1XQL - chains A and B; structure by X-ray diffraction, 1.80 A resolution.

[Chain A (and B)]
Molecule: Alanine racemase
From: Geobacillus stearothermophilus
Notes: EC 5.1.1.1; chain B of this document is another copy of the same molecule, construct and numbering; everything in this record applies to it too
UniProtKB: P10724 (ALR_BACST); residues 1-382 here = UniProt positions 1-382
Amino-acid sequence (388 residues; each row starts with the number of its first residue):
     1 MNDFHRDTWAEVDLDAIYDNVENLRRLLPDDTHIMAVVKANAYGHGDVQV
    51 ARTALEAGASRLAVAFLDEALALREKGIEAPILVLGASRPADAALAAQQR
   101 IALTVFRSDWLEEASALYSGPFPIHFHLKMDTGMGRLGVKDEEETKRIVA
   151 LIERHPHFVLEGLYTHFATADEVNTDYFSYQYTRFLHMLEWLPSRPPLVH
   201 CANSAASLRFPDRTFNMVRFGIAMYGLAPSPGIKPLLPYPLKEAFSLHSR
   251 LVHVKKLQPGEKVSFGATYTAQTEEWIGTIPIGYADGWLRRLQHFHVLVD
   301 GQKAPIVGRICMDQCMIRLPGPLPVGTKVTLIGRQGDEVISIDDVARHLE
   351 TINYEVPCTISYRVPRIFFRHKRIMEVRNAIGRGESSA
Disordered / not traced: 1, 384-388 (chain B: 1, 382-388)
Differences from the reference sequence: modified residue (129); engineered mutation Phe-265 (Tyr in P10724)
Modified residues: Lys-129 (lysine nz-carboxylic acid; KCX)
Glycans and other covalent adducts: pyridoxal phosphate (PLP) linked to Lys-39
Residues lining bound ligands:
  - (R)-4-amino-isoxazolidin-3-one / pyridoxal phosphate / pmp-hydroxyisoxazole / 4'-deoxy-4'-aminopyridoxal-5'-phosphate, molecule 1: Val-37, Tyr-43, Leu-85, Lys-129, Arg-136, Tyr-164, His-166, Asn-203, Ser-204, Arg-219, Phe-220, Gly-221, Ile-222, Tyr-354
  - (R)-4-amino-isoxazolidin-3-one / pyridoxal phosphate / pmp-hydroxyisoxazole / 4'-deoxy-4'-aminopyridoxal-5'-phosphate, molecule 2: Phe-265, Tyr-284, Cys-311, Met-312, Asp-313
Swiss-Prot annotation at these positions:
  - active site: Lys-39 (Proton acceptor)
  - binding site (substrate): Arg-136, Met-312
  - modified residue: Lys-39 (N6-(pyridoxal phosphate)lysine), Lys-129 (N6-carboxylysine)
  - mutagenesis: Lys-39 (K39A: Loss of activity), His-166 (H166A: 6.5-fold decrease in activity), Arg-219 (R219A: 100-fold decrease in activity; R219E: 1000-fold decrease in activity; R219K: 4-fold decrease in activity), Tyr-354 (Y354A: 54-fold increase in serine racemase activity; Y354N: 81-fold increase in serine racemase activity; Y354Q: 51-fold increase in serine racemase activity)

[Interface between chain A and chain B]
Residue-residue contacts - 136 pairs, chain A then chain B:
  Phe-4(A) / Asp-68(B)
  Phe-4(A) / Arg-89(B)  hydrogen bond (backbone-side chain)
  His-5(A) / Leu-67(B)
  His-5(A) / Asp-68(B)  salt bridge
  His-5(A) / Arg-89(B)
  His-5(A) / Asp-92(B)  salt bridge
  His-5(A) / Leu-95(B)
  Arg-6(A) / Phe-66(B)
  Arg-6(A) / Asp-68(B)
  Arg-6(A) / Arg-89(B)
  Asp-7(A) / Arg-89(B)  salt bridge
  Lys-39(A) / Met-312(B)  hydrogen bond
  Lys-39(A) / Asp-313(B)  salt bridge
  Ala-40(A) / Ala-285(B)  hydrophobic
  Ala-40(A) / Met-312(B)  hydrophobic
  Ala-40(A) / Tyr-362(B)
  Ala-40(A) / Arg-363(B)
  Asn-41(A) / Tyr-362(B)  hydrogen bond (backbone-side chain)
  Tyr-43(A) / Met-312(B)  hydrophobic
  Ala-65(A) / Asp-313(B)
  Phe-66(A) / Arg-6(B)
  Phe-66(A) / Arg-363(B)
  Leu-67(A) / His-5(B)
  Asp-68(A) / Phe-4(B)
  Asp-68(A) / His-5(B)  salt bridge
  Asp-68(A) / Arg-6(B)
  Asp-68(A) / Asn-379(B)
  Glu-69(A) / Arg-363(B)  salt bridge
  Leu-71(A) / His-5(B)
  Ala-87(A) / Val-252(B)  hydrophobic
  Arg-89(A) / Phe-4(B)  hydrogen bond (side chain-backbone)
  Arg-89(A) / His-5(B)
  Arg-89(A) / Arg-6(B)
  Arg-89(A) / Asp-7(B)  salt bridge
  Asp-92(A) / His-5(B)  salt bridge
  Leu-95(A) / His-5(B)
  Phe-106(A) / Val-252(B)
  Phe-106(A) / His-253(B)
  Arg-107(A) / His-253(B)  hydrogen bond
  Arg-107(A) / Val-254(B)
  Arg-107(A) / Val-325(B)
  Asp-131(A) / Lys-255(B)
  Gly-133(A) / Lys-262(B)
  Met-134(A) / Val-263(B)
  Met-134(A) / Ser-264(B)  hydrogen bond (backbone-backbone)
  Met-134(A) / Phe-265(B)  hydrophobic
  Gly-135(A) / Lys-255(B)  hydrogen bond (backbone-side chain)
  Gly-135(A) / Met-316(B)
  Arg-136(A) / His-253(B)
  Arg-136(A) / Lys-255(B)  hydrogen bond (backbone-side chain)
  Arg-136(A) / Thr-279(B)  hydrogen bond (backbone-side chain)
  Arg-136(A) / Cys-311(B)
  Arg-136(A) / Gln-314(B)
  Arg-136(A) / Met-316(B)
  Leu-137(A) / His-253(B)
  Leu-137(A) / Thr-279(B)
  Leu-137(A) / Gln-314(B)
  Gly-138(A) / His-253(B)  hydrogen bond (backbone-side chain)
  Lys-140(A) / Lys-255(B)
  Lys-140(A) / Leu-257(B)
  Lys-140(A) / Glu-261(B)  salt bridge
  His-166(A) / Phe-265(B)
  Phe-167(A) / Phe-265(B)
  Ala-168(A) / Ser-264(B)
  Ala-168(A) / Phe-265(B)
  Ala-168(A) / Gly-266(B)  hydrogen bond (backbone-backbone)
  Thr-169(A) / Gly-266(B)
  Tyr-177(A) / Lys-262(B)
  Val-252(A) / Ala-87(B)  hydrophobic
  Val-252(A) / Phe-106(B)
  His-253(A) / Phe-106(B)
  His-253(A) / Arg-107(B)
  His-253(A) / Arg-136(B)
  His-253(A) / Leu-137(B)
  His-253(A) / Gly-138(B)
  Val-254(A) / Arg-107(B)
  Lys-255(A) / Asp-131(B)
  Lys-255(A) / Gly-135(B)  hydrogen bond (side chain-backbone)
  Lys-255(A) / Arg-136(B)  hydrogen bond (side chain-backbone)
  Lys-255(A) / Lys-140(B)
  Leu-257(A) / Lys-140(B)
  Glu-261(A) / Lys-140(B)  salt bridge
  Lys-262(A) / Gly-133(B)
  Lys-262(A) / Tyr-177(B)
  Val-263(A) / Met-134(B)
  Ser-264(A) / Met-134(B)  hydrogen bond (backbone-backbone)
  Ser-264(A) / Ala-168(B)
  Phe-265(A) / Met-134(B)  hydrophobic
  Phe-265(A) / His-166(B)
  Phe-265(A) / Phe-167(B)
  Phe-265(A) / Ala-168(B)
  Gly-266(A) / Ala-168(B)  hydrogen bond (backbone-backbone)
  Gly-266(A) / Thr-169(B)
  Gly-266(A) / Glu-172(B)
  Thr-279(A) / Arg-136(B)  hydrogen bond (side chain-backbone)
  Thr-279(A) / Leu-137(B)
  Tyr-284(A) / Tyr-354(B)
  Tyr-284(A) / Glu-355(B)
  Ala-285(A) / Ala-40(B)  hydrophobic
  Leu-289(A) / Glu-355(B)
  Arg-290(A) / Thr-351(B)  hydrogen bond
  Arg-290(A) / Ile-352(B)
  Arg-290(A) / Glu-355(B)  hydrogen bond (backbone-side chain)
  Arg-291(A) / Arg-291(B)
  Arg-291(A) / Leu-349(B)  hydrogen bond (side chain-backbone)
  Arg-291(A) / Glu-350(B)
  Cys-311(A) / Arg-136(B)
  Met-312(A) / Lys-39(B)  hydrogen bond
  Met-312(A) / Ala-40(B)  hydrophobic
  Met-312(A) / Tyr-43(B)
  Met-312(A) / Cys-358(B)  hydrophobic
  Asp-313(A) / Lys-39(B)  salt bridge
  Asp-313(A) / Ala-65(B)
  Gln-314(A) / Arg-136(B)
  Gln-314(A) / Leu-137(B)
  Met-316(A) / Gly-135(B)
  Met-316(A) / Arg-136(B)
  Val-325(A) / Arg-107(B)
  Leu-349(A) / Arg-291(B)  hydrogen bond (backbone-side chain)
  Glu-350(A) / Arg-291(B)
  Thr-351(A) / Arg-290(B)  hydrogen bond
  Ile-352(A) / Arg-290(B)
  Tyr-354(A) / Tyr-284(B)
  Glu-355(A) / Tyr-284(B)
  Glu-355(A) / Leu-289(B)
  Glu-355(A) / Arg-290(B)  hydrogen bond (side chain-backbone)
  Cys-358(A) / Met-312(B)  hydrophobic
  Tyr-362(A) / Ala-40(B)
  Tyr-362(A) / Asn-41(B)
  Arg-363(A) / Ala-40(B)
  Arg-363(A) / Ala-65(B)
  Arg-363(A) / Phe-66(B)
  Arg-363(A) / Glu-69(B)  salt bridge
  Asn-379(A) / Asp-68(B)  hydrogen bond
  Ile-381(A) / Asp-68(B)
  Arg-383(A) / Glu-75(B)
Other interface residues (no listed pair), chain A (74 interface residues in all): Asp-3, Glu-172, Lys-256, Ala-267, Thr-359, Gly-382
Other interface residues (no listed pair), chain B (73 interface residues in all): Asp-3, Leu-71, Ala-72, Ala-267, Thr-359, Ile-381

[Summary]
Chain A and chain B form an interface of 74 and 73 residues respectively; the contacts include 24 hydrogen
bonds and 12 salt bridges. Among the polar pairs are His-5(A)/Asp-68(B), His-5(A)/Asp-92(B) and
Asp-7(A)/Arg-89(B). Ligands of chain A: (R)-4-amino-isoxazolidin-3-one / pyridoxal phosphate /
pmp-hydroxyisoxazole / 4'-deoxy-4'-aminopyridoxal-5'-phosphate.
Both chains are Alanine racemase (Geobacillus stearothermophilus). Entry 1XQL (Effect of a Y265F Mutant on the
Transamination Based Cycloserine Inactivation of Alanine Racemase) was determined by X-ray diffraction
together with 1XQK from the same study.
